4AUO - chains A and D of the 4 polymer chains in the assembly; structure by X-ray diffraction, 3.00 A resolution.

# Chain A
Molecule: Interstitial collagenase
Organism: Homo sapiens
Notes: EC 3.4.24.7
UniProt: P03956 (MMP1_HUMAN); residues 81-447 here correspond to UniProt positions 100-466 (UniProt number = residue number + 19)
Chain sequence (367 residues; row label = number of the first residue in the row):
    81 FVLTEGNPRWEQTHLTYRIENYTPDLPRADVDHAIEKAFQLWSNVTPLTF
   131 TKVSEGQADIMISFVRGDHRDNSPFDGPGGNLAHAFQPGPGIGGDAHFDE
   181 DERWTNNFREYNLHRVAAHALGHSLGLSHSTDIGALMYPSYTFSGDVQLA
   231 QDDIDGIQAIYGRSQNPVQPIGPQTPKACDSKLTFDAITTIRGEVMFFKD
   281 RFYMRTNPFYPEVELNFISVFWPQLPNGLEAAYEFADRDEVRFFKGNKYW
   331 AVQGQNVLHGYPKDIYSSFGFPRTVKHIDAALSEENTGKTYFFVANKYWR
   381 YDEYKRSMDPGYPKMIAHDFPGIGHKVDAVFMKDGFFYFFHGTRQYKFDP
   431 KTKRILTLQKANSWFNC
Differences from the reference sequence: engineered mutation Ala-200 (Glu219 in P03956)
Cystine bridges: Cys-259/Cys-447
Metal / ion sites: Ca2+ site 1: Asp-139, Gly-171, Gly-173, Asp-175; Zn2+ site 1: His-149, Asp-151, His-164, His-177; Ca2+ site 2: Asp-156, Gly-157, Gly-159, Asn-161, Asp-179, Glu-182; Ca2+ site 3 near Glu-180 (its only coordinating residue here); Zn2+ site 2: His-199, His-203, His-209; Ca2+ site 4: Asp-266, Glu-310, Asp-359, Asp-408
UniProt features mapped onto this chain:
  - binding site (Ca(2+)): Asp-105, Asp-139, Asp-156, Gly-157, Gly-159, Asn-161, Gly-171, Gly-173, Asp-175, Asp-179, Glu-180, Glu-182, Asp-266, Glu-310, Asp-359, Asp-408
  - binding site (Zn(2+)): His-149, Asp-151, His-164, His-177, His-199, His-203, His-209
  - site: Asn-124 (Not glycosylated), Pro-250, Ile-251 (Cleavage)
  - modified residue: Thr-255 (Phosphothreonine), Tyr-341 (Phosphotyrosine)
  - glycosylation: Asn-101 (N-linked (GlcNAc...) asparagine)
Reported in the primary citation:
  - mutagenesis - E200A: abolished catalytic activity (citing earlier work)
  - conformationally variable residues: Asp-179 to Leu-193
  - mutagenesis - I271A/R272A, F289A/Y290A/P291A, F301Y: decreased catalytic activity
  - Zn2+ coordination: His-203

# Chain D
Molecule: Triple-helical collagen peptide
Chain sequence (40 residues; each row starts with the number of its first residue):
   963 GPPGPPGPPGPQGLAGQRGIVGLPGQRGERGPPGPPGPPG
Disordered / not traced: 999-1002
Modified / non-standard residues: Pro-965, Pro-968, Pro-971, Pro-986, Pro-995, Pro-998, Pro-1001 (4-hydroxyproline; HYP)

# How chain A and chain D interact
Pairs across the interface (21):
  Asn-152(A) / Pro-971(D)
  Tyr-218(A) / Gln-979(D)  hydrogen bond
  Arg-272(A) / Pro-986(D)  hydrogen bond (side chain-backbone)
  Arg-272(A) / Gly-987(D)
  Arg-272(A) / Gln-988(D)
  Glu-274(A) / Leu-985(D)
  Glu-274(A) / Pro-986(D)
  Met-276(A) / Leu-985(D)  hydrophobic
  Tyr-283(A) / Ile-982(D)
  Arg-285(A) / Val-983(D)  hydrogen bond (side chain-backbone)
  Arg-285(A) / Gly-984(D)
  Arg-285(A) / Leu-985(D)
  Glu-294(A) / Ile-982(D)
  Asn-296(A) / Ile-982(D)
  Val-300(A) / Ile-982(D)  hydrophobic
  Phe-301(A) / Ile-982(D)  hydrophobic
  Phe-301(A) / Val-983(D)
  Phe-301(A) / Leu-985(D)  hydrophobic
  Asp-319(A) / Gln-988(D)
  Gln-333(A) / Gln-988(D)
  Gly-334(A) / Leu-985(D)
Interface residues without a listed pair, chain A (18 interface residues in all): Ile-271, Asn-287, Trp-302, Gln-335
The authors on this interface:
  - interface residues, chain A: Tyr-218(A), Asp-266(A), Ile-271(A), Arg-272(A), Glu-274(A), Met-276(A), Tyr-283(A), Arg-285(A), Val-300(A), Phe-301(A), Trp-302(A), Trp-330(A), Gln-335(A)

# Overview
18 residues of chain A and 9 residues of chain D are in contact; the contacts include 3 hydrogen bonds. Among
the polar pairs are Tyr-218(A)/Gln-979(D), Arg-272(A)/Pro-986(D) and Arg-285(A)/Val-983(D). The paper reports
that I271A/R272A, F289A/Y290A/P291A and F301Y of chain A reduce catalytic activity; interface residues
Tyr-218(A), Asp-266(A) and Ile-271(A) among others.
Here chain A is Interstitial collagenase (Homo sapiens) and chain D is Triple-helical collagen peptide. Entry
4AUO (Crystal structure of MMP-1(E200A) in complex with a triple-helical collagen peptide) was determined by
X-ray diffraction.
